Entry 4QV3 (X-ray diffraction, 3.00 A resolution); this record covers chains M and b of the 28 polymer chains in the assembly.

# Chain M
Protein: Proteasome subunit beta type-7
Source organism: Saccharomyces cerevisiae
Notes: EC 3.4.25.1
UniProt: P30657 (PSB7_YEAST); residues -12 to 233 here correspond to UniProt positions 21-266 (UniProt number = residue number + 33)
Amino-acid sequence (246 residues; numbered -12 to 233; the number before each row is that of its first residue; numbers below 1 keep their minus sign (Thr-12 is residue -12)):
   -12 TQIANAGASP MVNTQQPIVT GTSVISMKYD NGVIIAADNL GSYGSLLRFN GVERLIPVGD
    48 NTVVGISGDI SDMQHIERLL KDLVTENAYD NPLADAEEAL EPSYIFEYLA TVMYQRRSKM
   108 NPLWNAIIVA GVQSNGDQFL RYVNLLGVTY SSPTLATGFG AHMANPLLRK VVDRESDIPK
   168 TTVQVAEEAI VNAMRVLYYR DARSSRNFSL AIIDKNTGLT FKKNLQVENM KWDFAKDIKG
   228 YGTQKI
Unresolved in the structure: -12 to 0

# Chain b
Protein: Proteasome subunit beta type-1
Source organism: Saccharomyces cerevisiae
Notes: EC 3.4.25.1
UniProt: P38624 (PSB1_YEAST); residues 1-196 here correspond to UniProt positions 20-215 (UniProt number = residue number + 19)
Amino-acid sequence (196 residues; row label = number of the first residue in the row):
     1 TSIMAVTFKD GVILGADSRT TTGAYIANRV TDKLTRVHDK IWCCRSGSAA DTQAIADIVQ
    61 YHLELYTSQY GTPSTETAAS VFKELCYENK DNLTAGIIVA GYDDKNKGEV YTIPLGGSVH
   121 KLPYAIAGSG STFIYGYCDK NFRENMSKEE TVDFIKHSLS QAIKWDGSSG GVIRMVVLTA
   181 AGVERLIFYP DEYEQL
Swiss-Prot annotation at these positions:
  - active site: Thr1 (Nucleophile)

# Interface between chain M and chain b
Residue-residue contacts (62):
  Ser32(M) - Trp165(b)
  Ser32(M) - Asp166(b)
  Ser32(M) - Gly167(b)  hydrogen bond (backbone-backbone)
  Leu33(M) - Phe133(b)  hydrophobic
  Leu33(M) - Trp165(b)
  Leu34(M) - Lys164(b)
  Leu34(M) - Trp165(b)  hydrogen bond (backbone-backbone)
  Leu34(M) - Gly167(b)
  Arg35(M) - Trp165(b)
  Phe146(M) - Ala24(b)
  Phe146(M) - Tyr25(b)
  Tyr185(M) - Glu194(b)  hydrogen bond
  Tyr186(M) - Ile26(b)
  Tyr186(M) - Arg29(b)
  Arg187(M) - Ala24(b)
  Arg187(M) - Tyr25(b)
  Arg187(M) - Ile26(b)  hydrogen bond (backbone-backbone)
  Arg187(M) - Ala27(b)  hydrogen bond (side chain-backbone)
  Arg187(M) - Arg29(b)
  Asp188(M) - Ala24(b)
  Asp188(M) - Ile26(b)
  Ala189(M) - Arg19(b)
  Ala189(M) - Thr21(b)
  Ala189(M) - Ala24(b)  hydrogen bond (backbone-backbone)
  Ala189(M) - Ile26(b)
  Ala189(M) - Gly167(b)
  Arg190(M) - Ala24(b)
  Arg193(M) - Asp191(b)  salt bridge
  Arg193(M) - Glu194(b)  salt bridge
  Lys218(M) - Arg29(b)  hydrogen bond (backbone-side chain)
  Trp219(M) - Arg29(b)
  Trp219(M) - Gly171(b)
  Trp219(M) - Val172(b)  hydrophobic
  Trp219(M) - Tyr189(b)
  Trp219(M) - Pro190(b)
  Asp220(M) - Tyr189(b)
  Phe221(M) - Arg29(b)
  Phe221(M) - Val30(b)  hydrophobic
  Ala222(M) - Val30(b)  hydrophobic
  Ala222(M) - Arg174(b)  hydrogen bond (backbone-side chain)
  Ala222(M) - Ile187(b)  hydrophobic
  Lys223(M) - Ile187(b)
  Lys223(M) - Tyr189(b)
  Ile225(M) - Val30(b)  hydrophobic
  Ile225(M) - Arg174(b)
  Lys226(M) - Asp32(b)
  Lys226(M) - Arg185(b)
  Gly227(M) - Asp32(b)  hydrogen bond (backbone-side chain)
  Tyr228(M) - Thr35(b)
  Tyr228(M) - Arg45(b)
  Tyr228(M) - Gln53(b)  hydrogen bond (side chain-backbone)
  Tyr228(M) - Ala56(b)
  Tyr228(M) - Asp57(b)  hydrogen bond
  Gln231(M) - Asp32(b)
  Gln231(M) - Leu34(b)
  Gln231(M) - Thr35(b)
  Gln231(M) - Arg36(b)  hydrogen bond (side chain-backbone)
  Gln231(M) - Trp42(b)
  Gln231(M) - Arg185(b)
  Ile233(M) - Arg36(b)
  Ile233(M) - Trp42(b)
  Ile233(M) - Arg185(b)  hydrogen bond (backbone-side chain)
Other interface residues (no listed pair), chain M (27 interface residues in all): Asn37, Met150, Met217
Other interface residues (no listed pair), chain b (35 interface residues in all): Asn28, Ile163, Ser168, Val183

# In short
Chain M and chain b form an interface of 27 and 35 residues respectively, with 13 hydrogen bonds and 2 salt
bridges. Polar pairs include Arg193(M)-Asp191(b), Arg193(M)-Glu194(b) and Tyr185(M)-Glu194(b). UniProt lists
active-site residue Thr1(b) on chain b.
Here chain M is Proteasome subunit beta type-7 and chain b is Proteasome subunit beta type-1, both from
Saccharomyces cerevisiae. Entry 4QV3 (yCP beta5-M45V mutant) was determined by X-ray diffraction together with
4QUX, 4QUY, 4QV0, 4QV1, 4QV4, 4QV5 and 42 further entries from the same study.
